5G5L - chains A and E of the 15 polymer chains in the assembly; structure by electron microscopy, 4.80 A resolution (low resolution: residue-level contacts below are approximate; hydrogen-bond / salt-bridge calls are withheld).

# Chain A
Protein: DNA-directed RNA polymerase I subunit RPA190
Organism: Saccharomyces cerevisiae
Notes: EC 2.7.7.6
UniProtKB: P10964 (RPA1_YEAST); residues 1-1664 here = UniProt positions 1-1664
Sequence (1664 residues; each row starts with the number of its first residue):
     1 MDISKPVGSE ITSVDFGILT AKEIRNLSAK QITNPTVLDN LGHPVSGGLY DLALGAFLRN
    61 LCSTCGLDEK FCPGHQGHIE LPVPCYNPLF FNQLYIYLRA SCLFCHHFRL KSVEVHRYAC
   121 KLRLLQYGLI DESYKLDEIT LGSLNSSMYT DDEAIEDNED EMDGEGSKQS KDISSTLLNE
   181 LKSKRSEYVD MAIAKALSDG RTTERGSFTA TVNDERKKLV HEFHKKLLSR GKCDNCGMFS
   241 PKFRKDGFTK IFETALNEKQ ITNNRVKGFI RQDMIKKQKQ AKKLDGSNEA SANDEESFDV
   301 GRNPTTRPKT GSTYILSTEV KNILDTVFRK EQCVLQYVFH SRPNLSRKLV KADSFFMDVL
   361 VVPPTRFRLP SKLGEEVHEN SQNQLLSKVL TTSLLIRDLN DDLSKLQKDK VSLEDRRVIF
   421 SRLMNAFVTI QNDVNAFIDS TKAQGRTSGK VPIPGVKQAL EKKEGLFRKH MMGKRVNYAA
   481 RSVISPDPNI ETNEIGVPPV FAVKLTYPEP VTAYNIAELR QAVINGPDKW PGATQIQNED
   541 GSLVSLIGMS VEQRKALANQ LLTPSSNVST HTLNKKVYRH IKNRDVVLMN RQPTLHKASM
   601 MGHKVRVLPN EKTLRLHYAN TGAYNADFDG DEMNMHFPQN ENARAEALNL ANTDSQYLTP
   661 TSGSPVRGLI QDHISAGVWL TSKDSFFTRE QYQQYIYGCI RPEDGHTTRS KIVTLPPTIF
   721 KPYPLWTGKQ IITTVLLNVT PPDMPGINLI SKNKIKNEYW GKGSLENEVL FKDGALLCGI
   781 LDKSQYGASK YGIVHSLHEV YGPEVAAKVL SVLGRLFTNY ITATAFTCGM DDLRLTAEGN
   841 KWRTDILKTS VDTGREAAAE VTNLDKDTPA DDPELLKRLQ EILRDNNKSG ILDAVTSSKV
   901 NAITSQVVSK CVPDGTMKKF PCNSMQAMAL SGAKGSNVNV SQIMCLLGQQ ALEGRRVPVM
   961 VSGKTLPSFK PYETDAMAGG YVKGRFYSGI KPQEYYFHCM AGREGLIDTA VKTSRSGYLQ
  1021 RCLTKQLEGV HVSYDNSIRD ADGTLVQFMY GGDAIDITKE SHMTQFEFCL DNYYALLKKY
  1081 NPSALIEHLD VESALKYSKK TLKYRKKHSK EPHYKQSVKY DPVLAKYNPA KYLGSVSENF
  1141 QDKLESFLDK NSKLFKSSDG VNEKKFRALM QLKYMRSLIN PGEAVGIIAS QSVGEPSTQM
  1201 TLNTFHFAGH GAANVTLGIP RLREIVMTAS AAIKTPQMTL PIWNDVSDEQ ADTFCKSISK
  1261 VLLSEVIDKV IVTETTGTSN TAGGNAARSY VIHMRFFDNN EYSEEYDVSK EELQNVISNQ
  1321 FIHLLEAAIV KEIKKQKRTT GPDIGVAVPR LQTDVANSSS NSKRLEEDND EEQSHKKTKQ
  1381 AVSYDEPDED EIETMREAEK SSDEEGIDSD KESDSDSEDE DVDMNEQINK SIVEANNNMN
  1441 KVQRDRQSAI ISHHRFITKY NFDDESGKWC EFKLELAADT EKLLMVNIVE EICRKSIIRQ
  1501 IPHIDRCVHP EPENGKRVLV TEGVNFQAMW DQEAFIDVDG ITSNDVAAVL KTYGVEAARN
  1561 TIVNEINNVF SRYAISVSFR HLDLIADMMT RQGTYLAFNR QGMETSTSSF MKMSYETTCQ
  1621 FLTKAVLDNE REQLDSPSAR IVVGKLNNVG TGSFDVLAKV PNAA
Disordered / not traced: 142-173, 274-311, 1012-1015, 1206-1212, 1277-1285, 1340-1341, 1350-1439, 1663-1664
Ion coordination: Zn2+ site 1: Cys62, Cys65, Cys72, His75; Zn2+ site 2: Cys102, Cys105, Cys233, Cys236
UniProt features mapped onto this chain:
  - region: Pro992 to Glu1004 (Bridging helix)
  - binding site (Zn(2+)): Cys62, Cys65, Cys72, His75, Cys102, Cys105, Cys233, Cys236
  - binding site (Mg(2+)): Asp627, Asp629, Asp631
  - modified residue (Phosphoserine): Ser889, Ser1636

# Chain E
Protein: DNA-directed RNA polymerases I, II, and III subunit rpabc 1
Organism: Saccharomyces cerevisiae
UniProtKB: P20434 (RPAB1_YEAST); residue numbers follow UniProt; this construct covers 1-215
Sequence (215 residues; row label = number of the first residue in the row):
     1 MDQENERNIS RLWRAFRTVK EMVKDRGYFI TQEEVELPLE DFKAKYCDSM GRPQRKMMSF
    61 QANPTEESIS KFPDMGSLWV EFCDEPSVGV KTMKTFVIHI QEKNFQTGIF VYQNNITPSA
   121 MKLVPSIPPA TIETFNEAAL VVNITHHELV PKHIRLSSDE KRELLKRYRL KESQLPRIQR
   181 ADPVALYLGL KRGEVVKIIR KSETSGRYAS YRICM
Disordered / not traced: 1-3

# Chain A / chain E interface
Pairs across the interface - 70 pairs, chain A then chain E:
  Ile130(A) with Met215(E)
  Tyr134(A) with Arg192(E)
  Ser207(A) with Lys171(E)
  Thr209(A) with Ser173(E)
  Thr211(A) with Ser173(E); Arg177(E)
  Asp214(A) with Arg177(E)
  Arg1039(A) with Tyr168(E); Leu170(E)
  Asp1042(A) with Gln174(E)
  Gly1043(A) with Gln174(E)
  Leu1045(A) with Gln174(E); Pro176(E)
  Phe1048(A) with Tyr168(E); Tyr208(E); Ala209(E); Ser210(E); Tyr211(E)
  Met1049(A) with Tyr208(E)
  Gly1051(A) with Ser202(E)
  Gly1052(A) with Ser205(E); Tyr208(E)
  Asp1053(A) with Thr204(E)
  His1113(A) with His147(E); Val150(E)
  Tyr1114(A) with Lys152(E)
  Lys1115(A) with Gln32(E)
  Val1118(A) with Ile199(E)
  Tyr1120(A) with Arg207(E)
  Asp1121(A) with Lys197(E); Arg207(E)
  Pro1122(A) with Arg207(E)
  Ala1125(A) with Arg167(E)
  Lys1126(A) with Arg167(E)
  Ser1137(A) with Ser205(E)
  Glu1138(A) with Arg207(E)
  Asn1139(A) with Glu203(E); Thr204(E); Ser205(E); Gly206(E)
  Trp1530(A) with Arg14(E)
  Asp1531(A) with Arg11(E)
  Glu1533(A) with Arg14(E)
  Val1538(A) with Val142(E); His147(E)
  Asp1539(A) with His146(E); His147(E); Glu148(E)
  Gly1540(A) with Glu148(E)
  Ile1541(A) with His147(E)
  Lys1551(A) with Pro183(E)
  Tyr1553(A) with His147(E)
  Gly1554(A) with Asp182(E)
  Val1555(A) with Asp182(E)
  Glu1556(A) with Pro151(E); His153(E); Arg200(E); Arg212(E)
  Ala1557(A) with Leu149(E)
  Arg1559(A) with Arg200(E)
  Asn1560(A) with Leu149(E)
  Thr1561(A) with Leu149(E)
  Phe1579(A) with Glu203(E)
  Arg1580(A) with Thr204(E)
  Asp1587(A) with Arg200(E)
  Thr1590(A) with Arg212(E)
  Arg1591(A) with Arg177(E)
  Gln1592(A) with Arg177(E); Gln179(E)
  Gly1593(A) with Arg177(E)
Interface residues without a listed pair, chain A (59 interface residues in all): Asp131, Glu215, Asp1035, Thr1044, Gln1047, Ser1117, Thr1552, Asp1583, Thr1594
Interface residues without a listed pair, chain E (46 interface residues in all): Ala138, Ala139, Asn143, Ile144, Leu164, Val184, Ile198

# Summary
Chain A and chain E form an interface of 59 and 46 residues respectively. Cys62(A), Cys65(A), Cys72(A) and
His75(A) coordinate Zn2+ site 1. Curated annotation (UniProt) lists 8 Zn2+-binding residues and 3 Mg2+-binding
residues on chain A.
Here chain A is DNA-directed RNA polymerase I subunit RPA190 and chain E is DNA-directed RNA polymerases I,
II, and III subunit rpabc 1, both from Saccharomyces cerevisiae. Entry 5G5L (RNA polymerase I-Rrn3 complex at
4.8 A resolution) was determined by electron microscopy.
